Entry 5ZD4 (X-ray diffraction, 2.17 A resolution); this record covers chains D and H of the 4 polymer chains in the assembly.

== Chain D ==
Protein: Maltose-binding periplasmic protein, Protein BRASSINAZOLE-RESISTANT 1
Organism: Escherichia coli O157:H7
UniProt: chimeric construct of P0AEY0, Q8S307: residues -367 to -2 from P0AEY0 (MALE_ECO57) positions 27-392 (UniProt number = residue number + 394); residues 21-104 from Q8S307 positions 21-104 (same numbers)
Sequence (453 residues; row label = number of the first residue in the row; note: 20 numbers in that range are skipped by the numbering (no residue carries them; nothing is unmodelled there); numbers below 1 keep their minus sign (Met-368 is residue -368)):
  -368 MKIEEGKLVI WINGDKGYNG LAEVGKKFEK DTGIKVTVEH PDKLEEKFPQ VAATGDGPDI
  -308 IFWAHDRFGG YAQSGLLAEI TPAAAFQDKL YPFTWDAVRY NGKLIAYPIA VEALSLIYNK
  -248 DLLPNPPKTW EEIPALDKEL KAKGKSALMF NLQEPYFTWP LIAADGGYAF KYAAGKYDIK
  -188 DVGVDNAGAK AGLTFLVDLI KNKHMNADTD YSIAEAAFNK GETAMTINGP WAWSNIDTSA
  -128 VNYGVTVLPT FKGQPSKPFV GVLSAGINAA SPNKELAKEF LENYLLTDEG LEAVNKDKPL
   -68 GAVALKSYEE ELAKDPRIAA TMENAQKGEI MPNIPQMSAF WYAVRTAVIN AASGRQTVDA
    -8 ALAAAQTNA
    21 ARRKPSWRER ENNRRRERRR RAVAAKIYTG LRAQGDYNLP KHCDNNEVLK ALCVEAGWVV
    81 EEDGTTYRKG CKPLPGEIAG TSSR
Disordered / not traced: -368 to -361, -340 to -332, -291 to -283, 89-104
Construct notes: expression tag (-368); engineered mutation Ala-286 (Asp108 in P0AEY0), Ala-285 (Lys109 in P0AEY0), Ala-196 (Glu198 in P0AEY0), Ala-195 (Asn199 in P0AEY0), Ala-129 (Lys265 in P0AEY0), Ala-9 (Glu385 in P0AEY0), Ala-6 (Lys388 in P0AEY0), Ala-5 (Asp389 in P0AEY0); linker (-1 to 0)

== Chain H ==
Molecule: 15-nt DNA strand
Sequence (15 nucleotides; each row starts with the number of its first residue; numbers below 1 keep their minus sign (DT-3 is residue -3)):
    -3 TTCACACGTG TGAAA

== Interface between chain D and chain H ==
Contacting residue pairs (12; chain D residue first):
  Arg23(D) with DT-3(H), base contact; DT-2(H), base contact
  Glu29(D) with DT-2(H), base contact
  Arg36(D) with DT-2(H), sugar contact; DC-1(H), salt bridge to the phosphate
  Glu37(D) with DA0(H), base contact; DC1(H), hydrogen bond to the base
  Arg40(D) with DA0(H), salt bridge to the phosphate; DC1(H), salt bridge to the phosphate
  Lys61(D) with DA11(H), salt bridge to the phosphate
  His62(D) with DA10(H), hydrogen bond to the phosphate; DA11(H), salt bridge to the phosphate
Also at the interface, not in a pair above, chain D (9 interface residues in all): Asn32, Asn33

== Summary ==
9 residues of chain D face 7 of chain H across their interface, with 2 hydrogen bonds and 5 salt bridges.
Among the polar pairs are Glu37(D)-DC1(H), His62(D)-DA10(H) and Arg36(D)-DC-1(H).
Here chain D is Maltose-binding periplasmic protein, Protein BRASSINAZOLE-RESISTANT 1 (Escherichia coli
O157:H7) and chain H is a 15-nt DNA strand. Entry 5ZD4 (Crystal structure of MBP-fused BIL1/BZR1 in complex
with double-stranded DNA) was determined by X-ray diffraction.
